PDB entry 4BJL | X-ray diffraction, 2.40 A resolution | chains A and B

# Chain A (and B)
Protein: Loc - lambda 1 type light-chain dimer
Organism: Homo sapiens
Notes: chain B of this document is another copy of the same molecule, construct and numbering; everything in this record applies to it too
Sequence (216 residues; numbered 1 to 216; the number before each row is that of its first residue):
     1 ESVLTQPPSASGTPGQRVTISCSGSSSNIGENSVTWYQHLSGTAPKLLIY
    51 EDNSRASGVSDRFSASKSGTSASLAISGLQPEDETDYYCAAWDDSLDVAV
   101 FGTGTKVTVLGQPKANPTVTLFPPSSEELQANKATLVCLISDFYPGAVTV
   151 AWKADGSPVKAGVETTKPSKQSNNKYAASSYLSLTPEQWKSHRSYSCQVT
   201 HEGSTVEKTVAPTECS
Sequence notes: conflict Thr19 (Ile37 in S25754), Glu31 (Gly49 in S25754), Ser33 (Thr51 in S25754), Thr35 (Asn53 in S25754), His39 (Gln57 in S25754), Ser41 (Pro59 in S25754), Thr43 (Arg61 in S25754), Tyr50 (His68 in S25754), Glu51 (Ser69 in S25754), Asp52 (Asn70 in S25754), Ser54 (Gln72 in S25754), Ala56 (Pro74 in S25754), Ser60 (Pro78 in S25754), Ala65 (Gly83 in S25754), Pro81 (Ser99 in S25754), Thr85 (Ala103 in S25754), Asp97 (Gly116 in S25754), Val98 (Arg117 in S25754), Ala99 (Tyr118 in S25754)
Modified residues: Glu1 (pyroglutamic acid; PCA)
Disulfide bonds: Cys22-Cys89, Cys138-Cys197

# Interface between chain A and chain B
Inter-chain disulfides: Cys215(A)-Cys215(B)
Pairs across the interface - 59 pairs, chain A then chain B:
  Val3(A) with Ala44(B), hydrophobic
  His39(A) with Tyr88(B), hydrogen bond
  Ser41(A) with Lys106(B)
  Gly42(A) with Thr103(B)
  Thr43(A) with Thr103(B)
  Ala44(A) with Val3(B), hydrophobic; Phe101(B); Gly102(B); Thr103(B)
  Pro45(A) with Phe101(B), hydrophobic; Gly102(B)
  Lys46(A) with Glu1(B)
  Tyr88(A) with His39(B), hydrogen bond; Thr43(B)
  Phe101(A) with Tyr37(B), hydrophobic; Ala44(B); Pro45(B)
  Gly102(A) with Ala44(B); Pro45(B)
  Thr103(A) with Thr43(B); Ala44(B)
  Thr120(A) with Glu128(B); Lys133(B)
  Leu121(A) with Ser125(B)
  Phe122(A) with Pro123(B); Thr135(B); Val137(B), hydrophobic
  Pro123(A) with Phe122(B)
  Ser125(A) with Leu121(B), hydrogen bond (side chain-backbone)
  Ser126(A) with Ser216(B), hydrogen bond
  Glu127(A) with Lys208(B), salt bridge; Thr209(B)
  Glu128(A) with Thr120(B); Phe122(B)
  Lys133(A) with Thr118(B); Thr120(B)
  Thr135(A) with Phe122(B); Leu139(B)
  Val137(A) with Phe122(B), hydrophobic; Val137(B), hydrophobic
  Leu139(A) with Val137(B), hydrophobic; Tyr181(B), hydrophobic
  Ser141(A) with Tyr181(B)
  Glu164(A) with Gln171(B), hydrogen bond; Ser172(B), hydrogen bond
  Thr166(A) with Ser169(B)
  Lys167(A) with Lys167(B); Ser169(B), hydrogen bond (backbone-side chain)
  Ser169(A) with Thr166(B); Lys167(B)
  Gln171(A) with Glu164(B); Tyr181(B), hydrogen bond
  Ser172(A) with Glu164(B), hydrogen bond
  Ser179(A) with Ser179(B), hydrogen bond
  Tyr181(A) with Ser141(B); Gln171(B), hydrogen bond; Ala177(B)
  Thr213(A) with Cys215(B)
  Cys215(A) with Cys215(B), disulfide
Also at the interface, not in a pair above, chain A (39 interface residues in all): Tyr37, Leu96, Asp142, Glu214
Also at the interface, not in a pair above, chain B (40 interface residues in all): Gly42, Ser57, Thr165

# In short
39 residues of chain A face 40 of chain B across their interface, with 1 disulfide bond, 11 hydrogen bonds and
1 salt bridge. Among the polar pairs are Glu127(A)-Lys208(B), His39(A)-Tyr88(B) and Ser125(A)-Leu121(B).
Both chains are Loc - lambda 1 type light-chain dimer (Homo sapiens). Entry 4BJL (Locw, a lambda 1 type
light-chain dimer (bence-jones protein) crystallized in distilled water) was determined by X-ray diffraction
together with 1BJM and 3BJL from the same study.
